PDB entry 6J6G | electron microscopy, 3.20 A resolution | chains c and E of the 41 polymer chains in the assembly

[Chain c]
Name: Pre-mRNA-splicing factor CEF1
Source organism: Saccharomyces cerevisiae (strain ATCC 204508 / S288c)
Reference sequence: Q03654 (CEF1_YEAST); residues 1-590 here = UniProt positions 1-590
Sequence (590 residues; each row starts with the number of its first residue):
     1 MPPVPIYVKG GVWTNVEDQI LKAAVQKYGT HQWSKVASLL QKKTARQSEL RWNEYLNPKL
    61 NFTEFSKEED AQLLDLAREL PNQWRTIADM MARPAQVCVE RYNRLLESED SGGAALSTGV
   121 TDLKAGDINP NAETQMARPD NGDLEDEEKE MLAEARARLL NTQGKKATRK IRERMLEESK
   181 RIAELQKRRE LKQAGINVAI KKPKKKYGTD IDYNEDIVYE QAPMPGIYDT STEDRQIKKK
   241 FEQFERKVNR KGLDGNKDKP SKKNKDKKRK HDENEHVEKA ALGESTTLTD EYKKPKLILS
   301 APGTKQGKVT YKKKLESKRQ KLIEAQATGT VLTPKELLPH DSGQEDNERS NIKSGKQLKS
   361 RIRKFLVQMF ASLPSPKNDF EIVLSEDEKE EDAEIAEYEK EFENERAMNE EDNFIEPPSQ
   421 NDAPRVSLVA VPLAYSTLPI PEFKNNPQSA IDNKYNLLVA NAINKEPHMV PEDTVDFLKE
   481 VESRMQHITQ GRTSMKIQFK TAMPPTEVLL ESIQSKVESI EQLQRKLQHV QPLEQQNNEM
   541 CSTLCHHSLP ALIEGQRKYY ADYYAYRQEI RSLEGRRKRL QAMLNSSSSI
Not modelled in the structure: 1-8, 112-144, 254-331, 366-369, 383, 402-410, 421, 439-443, 470-481, 588-590
UniProt features mapped onto this chain:
  - DNA-binding region (H-T-H motif): Trp-33 to Leu-56, Trp-84 to Leu-106
  - region: Ala-460 to Gln-490 (Interaction with PRP19 and self-interaction)
  - mutagenesis: Trp-33 (W33G: No effect. Slower growth and thermosensitivity; when associated with G-84. Complete loss of function; when associated with G-52 and G-84. Complete loss of function; when associated with G-52 ...), Trp-52 (W52G: No effect. Slower growth and thermosensitivity; when associated with G-84. Complete loss of function; when associated with G-33 and G-84. Complete loss of function; when associated with G-33 ...), Trp-84 (W84G: No effect. Slower growth and thermosensitivity; when associated with G-33 or G-52. Complete loss of function; when associated with G-33 and G-52 or G-52 and Y-102. Complete loss of function ...), Tyr-102 (Y102G: No effect. Slower growth and thermosensitivity; when associated with G-52 or G-84. Complete loss of function; when associated with G-33; G-52 and G-84)

[Chain E]
Molecule: U6 snRNA
Source organism: Saccharomyces cerevisiae S288c
Sequence (112 nucleotides; each row starts with the number of its first residue):
     1 GUUCGCGAAG UAACCCUUCG UGGACAUUUG GUCAAUUUGA AACAAUACAG AGAUGAUCAG
    61 CAGUUCCCCU GCAUAAGGAU GAACCGUUUU ACAAAGAGAU UUAUUUCGUU UU
Not modelled in the structure: 104-112
Metal / ion sites: Mg2+ site 1: C61, G77; Mg2+ site 2: G78, U80; Mg2+ site 3 near U80 (its only coordinating residue here); Mg2+ site 4 near G81 (its only coordinating residue here)
What the authors report for this chain:
  - Mg2+ coordination: G78, U80

[Interface between chain c and chain E]
Contacting residue pairs (23):
  Tyr-28(c) / G55(E)  hydrogen bond to the phosphate
  Ser-34(c) / G55(E)  hydrogen bond to the base
  Lys-35(c) / U54(E)  phosphate contact
  Lys-35(c) / G55(E)  base contact
  Ser-38(c) / G55(E)  base contact
  Arg-158(c) / G55(E)  hydrogen bond to the sugar
  Lys-165(c) / G52(E)  phosphate contact
  Lys-165(c) / A53(E)  hydrogen bond to the phosphate
  Lys-165(c) / U54(E)  base contact
  Lys-166(c) / G52(E)  salt bridge to the phosphate
  Lys-166(c) / A79(E)  hydrogen bond to the base
  Lys-166(c) / A83(E)  salt bridge to the phosphate
  Lys-166(c) / C85(E)  base contact
  Ala-167(c) / C85(E)  sugar contact
  Arg-169(c) / G52(E)  salt bridge to the phosphate
  Lys-170(c) / C84(E)  salt bridge to the phosphate
  Lys-170(c) / C85(E)  base contact
  Arg-172(c) / G50(E)  salt bridge to the phosphate
  Arg-174(c) / G86(E)  sugar contact
  Tyr-207(c) / C66(E)  sugar contact
  Tyr-207(c) / C67(E)  sugar contact
  Ile-211(c) / C66(E)  base contact
  Tyr-219(c) / C66(E)  hydrogen bond to the base
Also at the interface, not in a pair above, chain c (17 interface residues in all): Gly-164, Thr-209
Also at the interface, not in a pair above, chain E (14 interface residues in all): A51, C68

[Overview]
Chain c and chain E form an interface of 17 and 14 residues respectively; the contacts include 6 hydrogen
bonds and 5 salt bridges. Polar pairs include Ser-34(c)/G55(E), Lys-166(c)/A79(E) and Tyr-219(c)/C66(E).
C61(E) and G77(E) coordinate Mg2+ site 1. Curated annotation (UniProt) lists 4 mutagenesis sites on chain c.
From the paper: Mg2+ coordination by G78(E) and U80(E).
Chain c is Pre-mRNA-splicing factor CEF1 (Saccharomyces cerevisiae (strain ATCC 204508 / S288c)) and chain E
is U6 snRNA (Saccharomyces cerevisiae S288c); the structure, Cryo-EM structure of the yeast B*-a2 complex at
an average resolution of 3.2 angstrom, was determined by electron microscopy (same publication as 6J6H, 6J6N
and 6J6Q).
